PDB entry 3G8H | X-ray diffraction, 1.35 A resolution | chain A

# Chain A
Name: Phospholipase A2, ammodytoxin C
Organism: Vipera ammodytes ammodytes
Notes: EC 3.1.1.4
UniProtKB: P11407 (PA2C_VIPAA); residues 1-122 here correspond to UniProt positions 17-138 (UniProt number = residue number + 16)
Chain sequence (122 residues; row label = number of the first residue in the row):
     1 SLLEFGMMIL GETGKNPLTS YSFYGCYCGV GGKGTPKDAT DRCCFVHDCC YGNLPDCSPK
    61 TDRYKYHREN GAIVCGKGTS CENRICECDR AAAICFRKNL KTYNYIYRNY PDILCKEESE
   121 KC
Curated features (UniProtKB/Swiss-Prot):
  - active site: His47, Asp89
  - binding site (Ca(2+)): Tyr27, Gly29, Gly31, Asp48
  - site (Putative membrane binding site): Leu2, Leu3, Leu18, Thr19, Phe23, Val30, Lys60, Thr61, Arg63, Tyr66, Arg108, Asn109, Ile113
Cystine bridges: Cys26-Cys115, Cys28-Cys44, Cys43-Cys95, Cys49-Cys122, Cys50-Cys88, Cys57-Cys81, Cys75-Cys86

# Overview
UniProt lists active-site residues His47 and Asp89 and 4 Ca2+-binding residues.
Chain A is Phospholipase A2, ammodytoxin C (Vipera ammodytes ammodytes); the structure, Crystal structure of
phospholipase A2 ammodytoxin C from vipera ammodytes ammodytes, was determined by X-ray diffraction, deposited
together with 3G8G.
